PDB entry 1UBJ | X-ray diffraction, 1.35 A resolution | chains S and L

[Chain S]
Protein: Periplasmic [NiFe] hydrogenase small subunit
From: Desulfovibrio vulgaris str. 'Miyazaki F'
Notes: EC 1.12.2.1
Reference sequence: P21853 (PHNS_DESVM); residues 1-267 here correspond to UniProt positions 51-317 (UniProt number = residue number + 50)
Amino-acid sequence (267 residues; numbered 1 to 267; the number before each row is that of its first residue):
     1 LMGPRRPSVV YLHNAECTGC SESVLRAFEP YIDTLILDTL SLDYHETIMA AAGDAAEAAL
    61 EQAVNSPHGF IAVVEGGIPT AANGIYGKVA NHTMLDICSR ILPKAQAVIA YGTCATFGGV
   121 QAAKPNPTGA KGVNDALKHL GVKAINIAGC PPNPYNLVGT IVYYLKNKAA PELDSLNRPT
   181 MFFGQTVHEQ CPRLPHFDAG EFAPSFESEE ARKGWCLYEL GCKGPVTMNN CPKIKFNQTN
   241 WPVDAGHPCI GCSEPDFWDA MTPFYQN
Bound ions: 4Fe-4S cluster Fe site 1: C17, C20, C114, C150; 4Fe-4S cluster Fe site 2: H188, C191, C216, C222; 3Fe-4S cluster Fe: C231, C249, C252
Residues lining bound ligands:
  - 3Fe-4S cluster (F3S): V187, T227, N229, C231, F236, W241, P242, C249, I250, G251, C252, S253
  - 4Fe-4S cluster (SF4), molecule 1: E16, C17, T18, G19, C20, E75, G112, T113, C114, V120, G149, C150, P151
  - 4Fe-4S cluster (SF4), molecule 2: V187, H188, C191, R193, L194, F197, C216, L217, Y218, C222, G224, P225, V243

[Chain L]
Protein: Periplasmic [NiFe] hydrogenase large subunit
From: Desulfovibrio vulgaris str. 'Miyazaki F'
Notes: EC 1.12.2.1
Reference sequence: P21852 (PHNL_DESVM); numbering as in UniProt (aligned over 19-552)
Amino-acid sequence (534 residues; row label = number of the first residue in the row):
    19 SSYSGPIVVD PVTRIEGHLR IEVEVENGKV KNAYSSSTLF RGLEIILKGR DPRDAQHFTQ
    79 RTCGVCTYTH ALASTRCVDN AVGVHIPKNA TYIRNLVLGA QYLHDHIVHF YHLHALDFVD
   139 VTAALKADPA KAAKVASSIS PRKTTAADLK AVQDKLKTFV ETGQLGPFTN AYFLGGHPAY
   199 YLDPETNLIA TAHYLEALRL QVKAARAMAV FGAKNPHTQF TVVGGVTCYD ALTPQRIAEF
   259 EALWKETKAF VDEVYIPDLL VVAAAYKDWT QYGGTDNFIT FGEFPKDEYD LNSRFFKPGV
   319 VFKRDFKNIK PFDKMQIEEH VRHSWYEGAE ARHPWKGQTQ PKYTDLHGDD RYSWMKAPRY
   379 MGEPMETGPL AQVLIAYSQG HPKVKAVTDA VLAKLGVGPE ALFSTLGRTA ARGIETAVIA
   439 EYVGVMLQEY KDNIAKGDNV ICAPWEMPKQ AEGVGFVNAP RGGLSHWIRI EDGKIGNFQL
   499 VVPSTWTLGP RCDKNKLSPV EASLIGTPVA DAKRPVEILR TVHSFDPCIA CGVH
Swiss-Prot annotation at these positions:
  - binding site (Mg(2+)): E62, L498, H552
  - binding site (Ni(2+)): C81, C84, C546, C549
  - binding site (Fe cation): C84, C549
Bound ions: Mg2+: E62, L498, H552; Ni ion: C81, C84, C546, C549 (together with carbon monoxide)
Residues lining bound ligands: carbon monoxide / FNE: E34, C81, V83, C84, T87, H88, A477, P478, R479, L482, V500, P501, S502, C546, C549

[Interface between chain S and chain L]
Contacting residue pairs - 176 pairs, chain S then chain L:
  L1(S) - Q182(L)
  L1(S) - L183(L)  hydrogen bond (backbone-backbone)
  L1(S) - G184(L)  hydrogen bond (backbone-backbone)
  L1(S) - T187(L)  hydrogen bond (backbone-side chain)
  M2(S) - G181(L)
  M2(S) - Q182(L)
  G3(S) - Q182(L)
  P4(S) - Q182(L)  hydrogen bond (backbone-side chain)
  R5(S) - Q182(L)
  R6(S) - F177(L)
  R6(S) - T180(L)  hydrogen bond
  R6(S) - Q182(L)  hydrogen bond (backbone-side chain)
  H13(S) - H36(L)  hydrogen bond (backbone-side chain)
  N14(S) - H36(L)
  N14(S) - L57(L)
  A15(S) - L57(L)  hydrophobic
  E16(S) - E34(L)
  E16(S) - H36(L)
  E16(S) - A548(L)
  C17(S) - E34(L)
  C17(S) - R59(L)
  C17(S) - R79(L)
  C17(S) - T80(L)
  C17(S) - C81(L)
  C17(S) - G82(L)  hydrogen bond (backbone-backbone)
  C17(S) - H235(L)
  T18(S) - E34(L)  hydrogen bond
  T18(S) - V83(L)
  G19(S) - G82(L)
  G19(S) - P234(L)
  E22(S) - G82(L)
  E22(S) - V83(L)
  E22(S) - H122(L)
  E22(S) - P234(L)
  S23(S) - P234(L)
  L25(S) - Q219(L)  hydrogen bond (backbone-side chain)
  L25(S) - V220(L)
  R26(S) - H122(L)  hydrogen bond
  R26(S) - Q219(L)  hydrogen bond
  R26(S) - A223(L)
  R26(S) - N233(L)
  F28(S) - R224(L)
  Y31(S) - R217(L)
  D33(S) - L216(L)
  D33(S) - R217(L)  salt bridge
  T34(S) - R217(L)  hydrogen bond
  I36(S) - F177(L)
  L37(S) - F177(L)  hydrophobic
  D38(S) - K173(L)  salt bridge
  S41(S) - Q182(L)
  L42(S) - G184(L)
  L42(S) - P185(L)
  D43(S) - G184(L)
  Y44(S) - P29(L)
  E46(S) - T31(L)
  E46(S) - R32(L)  hydrogen bond (backbone-backbone)
  E46(S) - H36(L)  salt bridge
  T47(S) - R32(L)
  T47(S) - L131(L)
  I48(S) - R32(L)
  M49(S) - T31(L)
  M49(S) - R32(L)  hydrogen bond (backbone-side chain)
  M49(S) - P185(L)
  A50(S) - R32(L)  hydrogen bond (backbone-side chain)
  A50(S) - L134(L)  hydrophobic
  A50(S) - P185(L)  hydrogen bond (backbone-backbone)
  A50(S) - A189(L)  hydrophobic
  A51(S) - T31(L)  hydrogen bond (backbone-side chain)
  A51(S) - T187(L)
  A51(S) - N188(L)
  A52(S) - V27(L)  hydrophobic
  A52(S) - P29(L)
  A52(S) - T31(L)
  A52(S) - Y190(L)  hydrogen bond (backbone-side chain)
  G53(S) - D28(L)
  G53(S) - P29(L)  hydrogen bond (backbone-backbone)
  A55(S) - N188(L)
  A55(S) - Y190(L)  hydrophobic
  A58(S) - N188(L)
  A59(S) - T187(L)
  A59(S) - N188(L)  hydrogen bond (backbone-side chain)
  I85(S) - Y361(L)  hydrophobic
  Y86(S) - T56(L)
  Y86(S) - L57(L)
  Y86(S) - F58(L)  hydrogen bond (backbone-backbone)
  Y86(S) - W372(L)  hydrophobic
  G87(S) - T56(L)
  G87(S) - L57(L)
  K88(S) - T56(L)  hydrogen bond (backbone-side chain)
  K88(S) - Y361(L)  hydrogen bond
  V89(S) - P29(L)  hydrophobic
  V89(S) - H36(L)
  A90(S) - D28(L)  hydrogen bond (backbone-side chain)
  N91(S) - D28(L)
  N91(S) - R38(L)
  N91(S) - L364(L)
  M94(S) - H36(L)
  V120(S) - L61(L)  hydrophobic
  V120(S) - I64(L)
  V120(S) - R79(L)
  Q121(S) - R59(L)
  Q121(S) - I64(L)
  A123(S) - I64(L)
  A123(S) - R68(L)
  K124(S) - I64(L)
  K124(S) - R68(L)  hydrogen bond (backbone-side chain)
  P125(S) - I63(L)  hydrophobic
  P125(S) - I64(L)
  P127(S) - R59(L)
  P127(S) - I64(L)
  T128(S) - F58(L)
  T128(S) - R59(L)
  C150(S) - R79(L)  hydrogen bond (backbone-side chain)
  C150(S) - H235(L)  hydrogen bond (backbone-side chain)
  P151(S) - P234(L)
  P151(S) - H235(L)
  F206(S) - V240(L)  hydrophobic
  F206(S) - T245(L)
  F206(S) - Y247(L)  hydrogen bond (backbone-side chain)
  F206(S) - C460(L)  hydrophobic
  E207(S) - Y247(L)
  E207(S) - C460(L)
  E207(S) - P462(L)
  S208(S) - Y247(L)
  A211(S) - Y247(L)
  R212(S) - Y247(L)
  R212(S) - L250(L)
  R212(S) - N457(L)  hydrogen bond (side chain-backbone)
  F236(S) - K232(L)
  N237(S) - R224(L)  hydrogen bond (backbone-side chain)
  N237(S) - A227(L)
  N237(S) - K232(L)
  N237(S) - N233(L)  hydrogen bond (side chain-backbone)
  Q238(S) - R224(L)
  T239(S) - R224(L)
  T239(S) - A227(L)
  T239(S) - R254(L)  hydrogen bond
  T239(S) - E257(L)  hydrogen bond
  N240(S) - A227(L)  hydrogen bond (side chain-backbone)
  N240(S) - V228(L)  hydrogen bond (side chain-backbone)
  N240(S) - A231(L)
  N240(S) - R254(L)  hydrogen bond
  W241(S) - A231(L)  hydrogen bond (backbone-backbone)
  P242(S) - A231(L)  hydrophobic
  P242(S) - K232(L)
  P242(S) - Q237(L)
  A245(S) - A231(L)  hydrophobic
  A245(S) - Q237(L)
  A245(S) - T245(L)  hydrogen bond (backbone-side chain)
  A245(S) - C246(L)  hydrogen bond (backbone-backbone)
  G246(S) - T245(L)
  H247(S) - H75(L)
  H247(S) - Q237(L)
  H247(S) - T239(L)
  H247(S) - V240(L)
  H247(S) - T245(L)
  P248(S) - Q237(L)  hydrogen bond (backbone-side chain)
  C249(S) - Q237(L)
  I250(S) - Q237(L)
  W258(S) - R68(L)  hydrogen bond (backbone-side chain)
  W258(S) - H75(L)
  W258(S) - F76(L)  hydrophobic
  W258(S) - R79(L)
  D259(S) - R68(L)  salt bridge
  T262(S) - R68(L)
  T262(S) - D72(L)
  P263(S) - D69(L)
  P263(S) - D72(L)
  F264(S) - D72(L)  hydrogen bond (backbone-side chain)
  F264(S) - H75(L)
  F264(S) - F76(L)  hydrophobic
  Y265(S) - R71(L)
  Y265(S) - Q74(L)  hydrogen bond
  Y265(S) - H75(L)
  Y265(S) - T239(L)
  Y265(S) - V240(L)
Other interface residues (no listed pair), chain S (88 interface residues in all): A27, I32, A56, E57, Q62, P79, D244, Q266
Other interface residues (no listed pair), chain L (85 interface residues in all): I33, G35, G60, H130, F186, F191, Y212, L213, F229, D248, P359, D363, V458, L537

[Summary]
88 residues of chain S face 85 of chain L across their interface, with 44 hydrogen bonds and 4 salt bridges.
Among the polar pairs are D33(S)-R217(L), D38(S)-K173(L) and E46(S)-H36(L). Chain S binds 4Fe-4S cluster and
3Fe-4S cluster.
Here chain S is Periplasmic [NiFe] hydrogenase small subunit and chain L is Periplasmic [NiFe] hydrogenase
large subunit, both from Desulfovibrio vulgaris str. 'Miyazaki F'. Entry 1UBJ (Three-dimensional Structure of
The Carbon Monoxide Complex of [NiFe]hydrogenase From Desulufovibrio vulgaris Miyazaki F) was determined by
X-ray diffraction (same publication as 1UBH, 1UBK, 1UBL, 1UBM, 1UBO, 1UBR, 1UBT and 1UBU).
